7MJT - chains A and C of the 3 polymer chains in the assembly; structure by X-ray diffraction, 3.30 A resolution.

# Chain A
Name: Fab heavy chain
Organism: synthetic construct
Notes: antibody fragment or engineered binder
Chain sequence (229 residues; row label = number of the first residue in the row):
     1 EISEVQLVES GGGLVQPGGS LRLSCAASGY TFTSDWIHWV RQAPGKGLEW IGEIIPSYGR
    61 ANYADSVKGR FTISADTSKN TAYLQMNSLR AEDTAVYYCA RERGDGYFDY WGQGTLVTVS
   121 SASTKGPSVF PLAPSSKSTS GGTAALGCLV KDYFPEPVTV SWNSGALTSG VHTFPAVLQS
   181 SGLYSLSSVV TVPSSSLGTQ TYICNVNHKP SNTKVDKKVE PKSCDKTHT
Unresolved in the structure: 1-4, 135-140, 198, 222-229
Disulfide bonds: Cys25-Cys99, Cys148-Cys204

# Chain C
Name: pH-gated potassium channel KcsA
Organism: Streptomyces lividans
UniProt: P0A334 (KCSA_STRLI); residues 26-121 here = UniProt positions 26-121
Chain sequence (96 residues; each row starts with the number of its first residue):
    26 WRCAGAATVL LVIVLLAGSY LAVLAERGAP GAQLITYPRA LWWSVVTATT VGYGDLYPVT
    86 LWGRCVAVVV MVAGITSFGL VTAALATWFV GQCQQQ
Unresolved in the structure: 26-27, 119-121
Sequence notes: engineered mutation Cys28 (Ala in P0A334), Val71 (Glu in P0A334), Cys90 (Leu in P0A334), Gln117 (Arg in P0A334), Cys118 (Glu in P0A334), Gln120 (Glu in P0A334), Gln121 (Arg in P0A334)
Swiss-Prot annotation at these positions:
  - motif: Thr75 to Asp80 (Selectivity filter)
Ion coordination: barium ion near Thr75 (its only coordinating residue here)
From the paper describing this entry:
  - conformationally variable residues (side-chain flip): Trp67
  - self-association interface (contacts with another copy of this molecule); pairs are residue here / residue on that copy: Cys28-Cys118

# How chain A and chain C interact
Contacting residue pairs (17):
  Thr33(A) with Tyr45(C)
  Ser34(A) with Tyr45(C); Tyr62(C)
  Trp36(A) with Val48(C), hydrophobic; Arg52(C); Tyr62(C)
  Glu53(A) with Arg52(C), salt bridge
  Ile55(A) with Leu49(C), hydrophobic
  Ser57(A) with Tyr45(C)
  Tyr58(A) with Tyr45(C)
  Asn62(A) with Arg52(C); Gly53(C)
  Glu102(A) with Arg52(C), salt bridge
  Gly104(A) with Arg52(C); Thr61(C); Tyr62(C), hydrogen bond (backbone-backbone); Pro63(C)
Also at the interface, not in a pair above, chain A (12 interface residues in all): Arg103, Asp105

# Summary
The interface between chain A and chain C involves 12 residues on one side and 8 on the other, with 1 hydrogen
bond and 2 salt bridges. Polar contacts include Glu53(A)-Arg52(C), Glu102(A)-Arg52(C) and Gly104(A)-Tyr62(C).
The paper reports conformational variability at Trp67(C); a self-association interface involving Cys28(C).
Here chain A is Fab heavy chain (synthetic construct) and chain C is pH-gated potassium channel KcsA
(Streptomyces lividans). Entry 7MJT (KcsA open gate E71V mutant with Barium) was determined by X-ray
diffraction, deposited together with 7MHR, 7MHX, 7MK6 and 7MUB.
